PDB entry 7PIR | electron microscopy, 12.10 A resolution (very low resolution: no residue pairs are listed; an interface is given only as per-side residue counts) | chains u and 3 of the 54 polymer chains in the assembly

Chain u:
Name: 50S ribosomal protein L27
From: Mycoplasma pneumoniae M129
UniProt: P75458 (RL27_MYCPN); residues 1-104 here = UniProt positions 1-104
Sequence (104 residues; each row starts with the number of its first residue):
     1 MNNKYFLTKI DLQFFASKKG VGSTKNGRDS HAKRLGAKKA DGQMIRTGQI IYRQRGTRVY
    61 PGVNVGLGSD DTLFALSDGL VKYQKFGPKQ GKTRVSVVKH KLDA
Not modelled in the structure: 1-16, 103-104

Chain 3:
Molecule: 23S ribosomal RNA
From: Mycoplasma pneumoniae M129
Sequence (2907 nucleotides; each row starts with the number of its first residue):
     1 UACAAUAAGU UACUAAGGGC UUAUGGUGGA UGCCUUGGCA CUAAUAGGCG AUGAAGGACG
    61 UGUUAACCUG CGAUAAGCUU CGGGUAGGUG GUAAGAACCU CAGAUCCGGA GAUUUCCGAA
   121 UGGAGCAAUC CGGUAGUUGG AAACAGCUAU CAUUAAUUGA UGAAUAAAUA GUCAAUUAAA
   181 GCAAUACGUG GUGAAGUGAA ACAUCUCAGU AGCCACAGGA AAAGAAAACG AAUGUGAUUC
   241 CGUGUGUAGU GGCGAGCGAA AGCGGAACAG GCCAAACUUA UCAUUAGAUA GGGGUUGUAG
   301 GGCUUGCAAU GUGGACUUGA AAACGAUAGA AGAAGCUGUU GGAAAGCAGC GCGCAAAAGG
   361 GUGAUAGCCC CGUAUUUGAA AUUGUUUUCA UACCUAGCGA GAUCCCUGAG UAGCUCGGAA
   421 AACGUUAUUU UGAGUGAAUC UGCCCAGACC AUUGGGUAAG CCUAAAUACU AAUUAGUGAC
   481 CGAUAGCGAA ACAGUACCGU GAGGGAAAGG UGAAAAGAAC CCAGAGAUGG GAGUGAAAUA
   541 GAUUCUGAAA CCAUAUGCCU ACAACGUGUC AGAGCACAUU AAUGUGUGAU GGCGUGCGUU
   601 UUGAAGUAUG AGCCGGCGAG UUAUGAUAGC AAGCGUUAGU UAACCAGGAG AUGGGGAGCU
   661 GUAGCGAAAG CGAGUUUUAA AAGAGCGUUU GUUUGUUAUU AUAGACCCGA AACGGGUUGA
   721 GCUAGUCAUG AGCAGGUUGA AGGUUGAGUA ACAUCAACUG GAGGACCGAA CCGACUCUCG
   781 UUGAAACGAU AGCGGAUGAC UUGUGAUUAG GGGUGAAAUU CCAAUCGAAA UCCGUGAUAG
   841 CUGGUUCUCG UCGAAAUAGC UUUAAGGCUA GCGUGAGAUC ACAAAUAAGU GGAGGUAAAG
   901 CUACUGAAUG UAUGAUGGCG CCACCUAGGC GUACUGAAUA CAAUUAAACU CUGAAUGCCA
   961 UUUAUUUUAU UCUCGCAGUC AGACAGUGGG GGAUAAGCUU CAUUGUCAAG AGGGGAAGAG
  1021 CCCAGAUCAU UAAAUAAGGU CCCCAAAAUA UACUAAGUGG AAAAGGAUGU GAAAGUGCUA
  1081 AAACAGCAAG GAUGUUGGCU UAGAAGCAGC CAUCGUUUAA AGAGUGCGUA ACAGCUCACU
  1141 UGUCGAGUGU UUUUGCGCCG AAGAUGUAAC GGGGCUAAGU AUAUUACCGA AUUUAUGGAU
  1201 AAGAUUUAUA UCUUGUGGUA GACGAGCGUU GUAUUGGAGU UGAAGUCAAA GCGUGAGCAU
  1261 UGGUGGAUCC AAUACAAGUG AGAAUGCCGG CAUGAGUAAC GCUUGGGAGU GAGAAUCUCC
  1321 CAAACCGAUU GACUAAGGUU UCCUGGACCA GGGUCGUCCU UCCAGGGUUA GUCUGGACCU
  1381 AAGCUGAGGC UGAAAAGCGU AGGCGAUGGA CAACAGGUUA AUAUUCCUGU ACUUACAGUU
  1441 AGACUGAUGG AGUGACAAAG AAGGUUUUCC ACCCCCAUAA UUGGAUUUGG GGAUAAAUCA
  1501 UAAGGUGGUA CAAUAGGCAA AUCCGUUGUG CAUAACAUUG AGUGAUGAUG UCGAGUGAAU
  1561 GAGUGAUCAA GUAGCGAAGG UGGUAUUAAU CAUGCUUUCA AGAAAAGCUU CUAGGGUUAA
  1621 UCUAGCUGUA ACCAGUACCG AGAACGAACA CACGUAGUCA AGGAGAGGAU CCUAAGGUUA
  1681 GCGAGUGAAC UAUAGCCAAG GAACUCUGCA AAUUAACCCC GUAAGUUAGC GAGAAGGGGU
  1741 GCUUAUGUAA AAGUAAGCCG CAGUGAAGAA CGAGGGGGGA CUGUUUAACU AAAACACAAC
  1801 UCUAUGCCAA ACCGUAAGGU GAUGUAUAUG GGGUGACACC UGCCCAGUGC UGGAAGGUUA
  1861 AAGAAGGAGG UUAGCGCAAG CGAAGCUUUU AACUGAAGCC CCAGUGAACG GCGGCCGUAA
  1921 CUAUAACGGU CCUAAGGUAG CGAAAUUCCU AGUCGGGUAA AUUCCGUCCC GCUUGAAUGG
  1981 UGUAACCAUC UCUUGACUGU CUCGGCUAUA GACUCGGUGA AAUCCAGGUA CGGGUGAAGA
  2041 CACCCGUUAG GCGCAACGGG ACGGAAAGAC CCCGUGAAGC UUUACUGUAG CUUAAUAUUG
  2101 AUCAGGACAU UAUCAUGUAG AGAAUAGGUA GGAGCAAUCG AUGCAAGUUC GCUAGGACUU
  2161 GUUGAUGCGA AAGGUGGAAU ACUACCCUUG GUUGUGUGCU GUUCUAAUUG GUAACUGUUA
  2221 UCCAGUUUCA AGACAGUGUU AGGUGGGCAG UUUGACUGGG GCGGUCGCCU CCUAAAAGGU
  2281 AACGGAGGCG UACAAAGGUA CCUUCAGUAC GGUUGGAAAU CGUAUGUAGA GUGUAAUGGU
  2341 GUAAGGGUGC UUGACUGUGA GACAUACAGG UCGAACAGGU GAGAAAUCAG GUCAUAGUGA
  2401 UCCGGUGGUC CAGUAUGGAA UGGCCAUCGC UCAACGGAUA AAAGCUACUC CGGGGAUAAC
  2461 AGGCUGAUAC UGCCCAAGAG UUCAUAUCGA CGGCAGUGUU UGGCACCUCG AUGUCGACUC
  2521 AUCUCAUCCU CGAGCUGAAG CAGGUUCGAA GGGUUCGGCU GUUCGCCGAU UAAAGAGAUA
  2581 CGUGAGUUGG GUUCAAACCG UCGUGAGACA GGUUGGUCCC UAUCUAUUGU GCCCGUAGGA
  2641 AGAUUGAAGA GUGUUGCUUC UAGUACGAGA GGACCGAAGC GAGGACACCU CUUAUGCUCC
  2701 AGUUGUAGCG CCAGCUGCAC CGCUGGGUAG UAACGUGUCU AUUAGAUAAA CGCUGAAAGC
  2761 AUCUAAGUGU GAAACUAUCU CAAAGAUUAA UCUUCCCAUU UCGCAAGAAA GUAAGAGCCG
  2821 UCAAAGACGA UGACGUUGAU AGGUUACAGG UGUAAGCAUA GUGAUAUGUU GAGCUGAGUA
  2881 AUACUAAUUG CUCGAGGACU UAUUGGA
Not modelled in the structure: 1-7, 923-927, 1560-1569, 2901-2907

Interface between chain u and chain 3:
At this resolution (12 A) residue pairs are not listed: 51 residues of chain u and 50 of chain 3 lie at the interface.

In short:
51 residues of chain u and 50 residues of chain 3 are in contact.
Chain u is 50S ribosomal protein L27 and chain 3 is 23S ribosomal RNA, both from Mycoplasma pneumoniae M129;
the structure, 70S ribosome with A*- and P/E-site tRNAs in pseudouridimycin-treated Mycoplasma pneumoniae
cells, was determined by electron microscopy together with 7OOC, 7OOD, 7P6Z, 7PAH, 7PAI, 7PAJ and 23 further
entries from the same study.
